PDB entry 1W7P | X-ray diffraction, 3.60 A resolution | chains A and D of the 4 polymer chains in the assembly

== Chain A ==
Molecule: VPS22, YPL002C
From: Saccharomyces cerevisiae
UniProtKB: Q12483 (SNF8_YEAST); numbering as in UniProt (aligned over 1-233)
Amino-acid sequence (233 residues; each row starts with the number of its first residue):
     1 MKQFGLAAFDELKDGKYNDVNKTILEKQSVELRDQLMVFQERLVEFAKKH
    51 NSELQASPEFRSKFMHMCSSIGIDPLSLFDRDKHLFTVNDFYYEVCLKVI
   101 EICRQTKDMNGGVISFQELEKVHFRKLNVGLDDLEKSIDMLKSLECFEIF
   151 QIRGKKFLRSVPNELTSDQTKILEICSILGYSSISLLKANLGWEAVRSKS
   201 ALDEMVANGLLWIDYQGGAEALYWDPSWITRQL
Disordered / not traced: 1-19, 233

== Chain D ==
Molecule: VPS36P, YLR417W
From: Saccharomyces cerevisiae
UniProtKB: Q06696 (VPS36_YEAST); numbering as in UniProt (aligned over 1-566)
Amino-acid sequence (566 residues; each row starts with the number of its first residue):
     1 MEYWHYVETTSSGQPLLREGEKDIFIDQSVGLYHGKSKILQRQRGRIFLT
    51 SQRIIYIDDAKPTQNSLGLELDDLAYVNYSSGFLTRSPRLILFFKDPSSK
   101 DELGKSAETASADVVSTWVCPICMVSNETQGEFTKDTLPTPICINCGVPA
   151 DYELTKSSINCSNAIDPNANPQNQFGVNSENICPACTFANHPQIGNCEIC
   201 GHRLPNASKVRSKLNRLNFHDSRVHIELEKNSLARNKSSHSALSSSSSTG
   251 SSTEFVQLSFRKSDGVLFSQATERALENILTEKNKHIFNQNVVSVNGVDM
   301 RKGASSHEYNNEVPFIETKLSRIGISSLEKSRENQLLNNDILFNNALTDL
   351 NKLMSLATSIERLYKNSNITMKTKTLNLQDESTVNEPKTRRPLLILDREK
   401 FLNKELFLDEIAREIYEFTLSEFKDLNSDTNYMIITLVDLYAMYNKSMRI
   451 GTGLISPMEMREACERFEHLGLNELKLVKVNKRILCVTSEKFDVVKEKLV
   501 DLIGDNPGSDLLRLTQILSSNNSKSNWTLGILMEVLQNCVDEGDLLIDKQ
   551 LSGIYYYKNSYWPSHI
Disordered / not traced: 1-395
Swiss-Prot annotation at these positions:
  - zinc finger: Val114 to Asp151 (RanBP2-type 1), Val177 to Pro205 (RanBP2-type 2)
  - mutagenesis: Thr187 to Phe188 (Abolishes ubiquitin-binding and vacuole sorting of ubiquitinated proteins)

== Interface between chain A and chain D ==
Contacting residue pairs (36):
  Lys83(A) - Glu399(D)
  Phe86(A) - Glu399(D)
  Asp90(A) - Leu454(D)  hydrogen bond (side chain-backbone)
  Tyr93(A) - Leu454(D)  hydrophobic
  Tyr93(A) - Ile455(D)
  Tyr93(A) - Ser456(D)  hydrogen bond
  Glu94(A) - Leu454(D)
  Leu97(A) - Tyr441(D)  hydrophobic
  Leu97(A) - Ala442(D)
  Ile100(A) - Val438(D)  hydrophobic
  Arg104(A) - Asp439(D)  salt bridge
  Arg104(A) - Ala442(D)
  Lys107(A) - Leu511(D)
  Lys107(A) - Met533(D)
  Met140(A) - Met458(D)  hydrophobic
  Ser143(A) - Met458(D)
  Ser143(A) - Arg461(D)
  Leu144(A) - Leu437(D)  hydrophobic
  Leu144(A) - Val438(D)  hydrophobic
  Leu144(A) - Tyr441(D)  hydrophobic
  Leu144(A) - Pro457(D)  hydrophobic
  Glu145(A) - Lys479(D)  salt bridge
  Glu145(A) - Lys482(D)
  Glu145(A) - Leu485(D)
  Cys146(A) - Val438(D)  hydrophobic
  Cys146(A) - Arg483(D)  hydrogen bond (backbone-side chain)
  Arg159(A) - Arg483(D)
  Val161(A) - Arg483(D)
  Pro162(A) - Arg483(D)
  Pro162(A) - Glu534(D)
  Asn163(A) - Gln537(D)
  Val206(A) - Leu551(D)  hydrophobic
  Ala207(A) - Gln550(D)
  Ala207(A) - Leu551(D)
  Asn208(A) - Ile554(D)
  Tyr215(A) - Leu551(D)
Also at the interface, not in a pair above, chain A (27 interface residues in all): Leu76, Phe147, Ser160, Asp203, Ile213
Also at the interface, not in a pair above, chain D (27 interface residues in all): Asn445, Ile450, Leu529, Gly553

== Overview ==
The chain A/chain D interface involves 27 residues from each chain, with 3 hydrogen bonds and 2 salt bridges.
Among the polar pairs are Arg104(A)-Asp439(D), Glu145(A)-Lys479(D) and Asp90(A)-Leu454(D). From UniProt: 2
mutagenesis sites on chain D.
Here chain A is VPS22, YPL002C and chain D is VPS36P, YLR417W, both from Saccharomyces cerevisiae. Entry 1W7P
(The crystal structure of endosomal complex ESCRT-II (VPS22/VPS25/VPS36)) was determined by X-ray diffraction.
